Entry 9KAK (electron microscopy, 3.10 A resolution); this record covers chains C and T of the 8 polymer chains in the assembly.

== Chain C ==
Protein: Large T antigen
Organism: Betapolyomavirus macacae
Notes: EC 5.6.2.4
UniProt: P03070 (LT_SV40); residue numbers follow UniProt; this construct covers 266-627
Chain sequence (362 residues; row label = number of the first residue in the row):
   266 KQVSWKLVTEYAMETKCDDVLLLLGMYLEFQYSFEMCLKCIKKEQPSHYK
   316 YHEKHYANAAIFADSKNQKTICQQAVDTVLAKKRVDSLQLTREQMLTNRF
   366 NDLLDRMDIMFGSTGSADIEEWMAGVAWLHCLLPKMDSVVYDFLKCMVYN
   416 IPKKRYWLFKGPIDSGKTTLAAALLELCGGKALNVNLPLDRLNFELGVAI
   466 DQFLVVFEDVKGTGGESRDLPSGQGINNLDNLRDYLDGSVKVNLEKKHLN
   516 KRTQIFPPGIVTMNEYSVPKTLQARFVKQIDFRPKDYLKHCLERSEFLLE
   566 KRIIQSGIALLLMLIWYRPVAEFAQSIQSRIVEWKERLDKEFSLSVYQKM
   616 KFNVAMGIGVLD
Swiss-Prot annotation at these positions:
  - binding site (Zn(2+)): Cys302, Cys305, His313, His317
  - binding site (ATP): Gly426 to Thr433
Bound ions: Mg2+: Thr433 (together with AMP-PNP)
Residues lining bound ligands:
  - AMP-PNP (ANP; phosphoaminophosphonic acid-adenylate ester): Pro417, Lys418, Arg540
  - AMP-PNP: Trp393, Leu397, Pro427, Ile428, Asp429, Ser430, Gly431, Lys432, Thr433, Thr434, Glu473, Asn529, Arg548, Pro549, Lys550, Leu553, Lys554, Leu557, Leu564
Reported in the primary citation:
  - binding site for the 15-nt DNA strand (chain T): Arg456, Lys512, His513
  - binding site for AMP-PNP: Lys418, Arg540

== Chain T ==
Molecule: 15-nt DNA strand
Sequence (15 nucleotides; numbered -8 to 6; the number before each row is that of its first residue; numbers below 1 keep their minus sign (DT-8 is residue -8)):
    -8 TTTTTTTTTTTTTTT

== How chain C and chain T interact ==
Pairs across the interface (11):
  Asn332(C) - DT-4(T)  hydrogen bond to the phosphate
  Asp455(C) - DT5(T)  base contact
  Arg456(C) - DT4(T)  salt bridge to the phosphate
  Phe459(C) - DT3(T)  phosphate contact
  Phe459(C) - DT4(T)  phosphate contact
  Lys511(C) - DT3(T)  phosphate contact
  Lys512(C) - DT3(T)  phosphate contact
  Lys512(C) - DT4(T)  salt bridge to the phosphate
  His513(C) - DT1(T)  base contact
  His513(C) - DT2(T)  hydrogen bond to the base
  His513(C) - DT3(T)  hydrogen bond to the phosphate
Other interface residues (no listed pair), chain C (9 interface residues in all): Thr335, Glu510
Other interface residues (no listed pair), chain T (7 interface residues in all): DT6

== Overview ==
9 residues of chain C and 7 residues of chain T are in contact, with 3 hydrogen bonds and 2 salt bridges.
Polar pairs include His513(C)-DT2(T), Asn332(C)-DT-4(T) and His513(C)-DT3(T). From the paper: a binding site
for the 15-nt DNA strand (chain T) at Arg456(C), Lys512(C) and His513(C); a binding site for AMP-PNP at
Lys418(C) and Arg540(C).
Here chain C is Large T antigen (Betapolyomavirus macacae) and chain T is a 15-nt DNA strand. Entry 9KAK
(CryoEM structure of LTag bound to SV40 AT half origin DNA) was determined by electron microscopy (same
publication as 9EVH, 9EVP, 9F3T, 9F3U, 9F5I, 9F73 and 14 further entries).
